PDB entry 5N0Y | X-ray diffraction, 2.23 A resolution | chain A

# Chain A
Protein: Protein-arginine deiminase type-4
Organism: Homo sapiens
Notes: EC 3.5.3.15
UniProt: Q9UM07 (PADI4_HUMAN); residues 1-663 here = UniProt positions 1-663
Amino-acid sequence (670 residues; each row starts with the number of its first residue; numbers below 1 keep their minus sign (Gly-6 is residue -6)):
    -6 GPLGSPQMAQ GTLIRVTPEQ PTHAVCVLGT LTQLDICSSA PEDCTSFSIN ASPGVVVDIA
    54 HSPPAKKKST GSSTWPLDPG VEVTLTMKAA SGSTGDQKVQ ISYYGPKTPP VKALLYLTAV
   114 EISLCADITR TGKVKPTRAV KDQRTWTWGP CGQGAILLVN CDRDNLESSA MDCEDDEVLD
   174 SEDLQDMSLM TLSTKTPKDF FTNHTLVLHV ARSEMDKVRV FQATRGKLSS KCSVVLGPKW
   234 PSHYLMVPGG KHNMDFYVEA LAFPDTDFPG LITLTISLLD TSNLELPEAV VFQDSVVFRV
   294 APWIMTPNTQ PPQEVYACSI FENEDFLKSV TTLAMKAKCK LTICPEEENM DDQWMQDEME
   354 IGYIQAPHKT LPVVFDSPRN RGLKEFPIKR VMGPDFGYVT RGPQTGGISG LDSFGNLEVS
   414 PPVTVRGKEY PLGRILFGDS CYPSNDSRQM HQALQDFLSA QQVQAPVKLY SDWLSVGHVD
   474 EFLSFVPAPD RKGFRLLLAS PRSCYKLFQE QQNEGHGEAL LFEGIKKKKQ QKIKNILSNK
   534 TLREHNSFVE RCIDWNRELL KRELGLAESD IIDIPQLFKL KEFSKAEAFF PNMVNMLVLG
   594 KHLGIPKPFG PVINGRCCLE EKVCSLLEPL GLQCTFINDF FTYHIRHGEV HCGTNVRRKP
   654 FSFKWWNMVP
Disordered / not traced: -6 to 2, 55-65, 128-136, 218-223
Glycans and other covalent adducts: compound 8FQ linked to Cys645
Differences from the reference sequence: expression tag (-6 to 0); engineered mutation Ser55 (Gly in Q9UM07), Ala82 (Val in Q9UM07), Ala112 (Gly in Q9UM07)
Metal / ion sites: Ca2+ site 1: Asn153, Asp155, Asp157, Asp165, Asp176, Asp179; Ca2+ site 2: Asp155, Asp157, Asp179, Asp388; Ca2+ site 3: Asp165, Asp168, Glu170; Ca2+ site 4: Gln349, Glu353, Phe407, Leu410, Glu411; Ca2+ site 5: Glu351, Asp369, Ser370, Asn373
Residues lining bound ligands: 8FQ (N-[(1S)-4-(2-fluoranylethanimidoylamino)-1-(4-methoxy-1-methyl-benzimidazol-2-yl)butyl]-3-oxidanylidene-1,2-dihydroisoindole-4-carboxamide): Gln346, Trp347, Gln349, Asp350, Arg372, Arg374, Gly403, Ser406, Gly408, Val469, His471, Asp473, Asn588, Arg639, His640, Gly641
UniProt features mapped onto this chain:
  - active site: Asp350, His471, Asp473, Cys645
  - binding site (Ca(2+)): Asn153, Asp155, Asp157, Asp165, Asp168, Glu170, Asp176, Asp179, Gln349, Glu351, Glu353, Asp369, Ser370, Asn373, Asp388, Phe407, Leu410, Glu411
  - binding site (substrate): Arg374, Arg639
  - modified residue (Citrulline): Arg205, Arg212, Arg218, Arg372, Arg374, Arg383
  - natural variant: Ala82 (V82A: Does not affect catalytic activity; this construct carries the variant), Ala112 (G112A: Does not affect catalytic activity; this construct carries the variant)
  - mutagenesis: Gln346 (Q346A: Impaired binding of TDFA Inhibitor), Arg374 (R374A: Strongly reduces enzymatic activity; R374Q: Impaired binding of TDFA Inhibitor), Arg639 (R639Q: Impaired binding of TDFA Inhibitor), Cys645 (C645A: Abolishes enzymatic activity)
What the authors report for this chain:
  - binding site for 8FQ: Trp347, Asp350, His471, Asp473, Cys645

# Overview
Compound 8FQ is covalently linked to Cys645. Asn153, Asp155, Asp157, Asp165, Asp176 and Asp179 form the Ca2+
site 1. Curated annotation (UniProt) lists 4 active-site residues, 18 Ca2+-binding residues, substrate-binding
residues Arg374 and Arg639 and 4 mutagenesis sites. From the paper: a binding site for 8FQ at Trp347, Asp350
and His471 among others.
Chain A is Protein-arginine deiminase type-4 (Homo sapiens); the structure, hPAD4 crystal complex with
AFM-30a, was determined by X-ray diffraction (same publication as 5N0Z and 5N1B).
